2I4Z - chains A and B; structure by X-ray diffraction, 2.25 A resolution.

# Chain A (and B)
Molecule: Peroxisome proliferator-activated receptor gamma
Source organism: Homo sapiens
Notes: fragment: ligand binding domain (LBD), residues 223-504; chain B of this document is another copy of the same molecule, construct and numbering; everything in this record applies to it too
Reference sequence: P37231 (PPARG_HUMAN); residues 195-476 here correspond to UniProt positions 223-504 (UniProt number = residue number + 28)
Sequence (286 residues; each row starts with the number of its first residue):
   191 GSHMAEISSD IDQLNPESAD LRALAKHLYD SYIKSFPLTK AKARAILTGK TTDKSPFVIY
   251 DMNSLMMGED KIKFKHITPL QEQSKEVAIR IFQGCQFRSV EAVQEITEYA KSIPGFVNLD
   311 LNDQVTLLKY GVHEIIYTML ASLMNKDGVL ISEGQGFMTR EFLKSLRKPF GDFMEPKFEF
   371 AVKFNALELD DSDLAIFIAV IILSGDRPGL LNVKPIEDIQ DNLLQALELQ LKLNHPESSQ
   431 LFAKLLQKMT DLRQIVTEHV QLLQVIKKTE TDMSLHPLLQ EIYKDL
Not modelled in the structure: 191-206
Differences from the reference sequence: cloning artifact (191-194)
Small-molecule neighbours: DRH ((2S)-2-(4-{2-[1,3-benzoxazol-2-yl(heptyl)amino]ethyl}phenoxy)-2-methylbutanoic acid): F226, F282, C285, Q286, R288, S289, A292, E295, I296, H323, I325, I326, Y327, M329, L330, V339, L340, I341, L353, M364, K367, H449, L453, L465, L469, Y473
Curated features (UniProtKB/Swiss-Prot):
  - motif: P467 to D475 (9aaTAD)
  - binding site (rosiglitazone): Q286 to S289, H323, H449, Y473
  - cross-link: K224 (Glycyl lysine isopeptide (Lys-Gly) (interchain with G-Cter in ubiquitin))

# Interface between chain A and chain B
Contacting residue pairs (36):
  D396(A) - K373(B)
  D396(A) - K438(B)  salt bridge
  Q410(A) - Q437(B)  hydrogen bond
  D411(A) - S429(B)
  D411(A) - K434(B)  salt bridge
  L414(A) - Q430(B)
  L414(A) - A433(B)  hydrophobic
  Q415(A) - S429(B)
  Q415(A) - Q430(B)
  E418(A) - E418(B)
  E418(A) - Q430(B)
  S429(A) - D411(B)  hydrogen bond
  S429(A) - Q415(B)
  Q430(A) - D411(B)
  Q430(A) - L414(B)
  Q430(A) - Q415(B)
  Q430(A) - E418(B)  hydrogen bond
  F432(A) - Q430(B)
  F432(A) - A433(B)  hydrophobic
  A433(A) - L414(B)  hydrophobic
  A433(A) - L436(B)  hydrophobic
  K434(A) - Q410(B)
  L436(A) - A433(B)  hydrophobic
  L436(A) - L436(B)  hydrophobic
  Q437(A) - Q410(B)
  Q437(A) - L414(B)
  Q437(A) - M439(B)
  M439(A) - T440(B)
  T440(A) - M439(B)
  T440(A) - T440(B)
  T440(A) - R443(B)
  D441(A) - D396(B)
  R443(A) - Q444(B)
  Q444(A) - R443(B)
  Q444(A) - T447(B)
  T447(A) - Q444(B)  hydrogen bond
Other interface residues (no listed pair), chain B (22 interface residues in all): E407, F432, D441

# In short
The interface between chain A and chain B involves 19 residues on one side and 22 on the other; the contacts
include 4 hydrogen bonds and 2 salt bridges. Among the polar pairs are D396(A)-K438(B), D411(A)-K434(B) and
Q410(A)-Q437(B). Chain A binds compound DRH.
Both chains are Peroxisome proliferator-activated receptor gamma (Homo sapiens). Entry 2I4Z (Crystal structure
of the complex between PPARgamma and the partial agonist LT127 (ureidofibrate derivative). This structure ...)
was determined by X-ray diffraction together with 2I4J and 2I4P from the same study.
